Entry 3AWR (X-ray diffraction, 2.00 A resolution); this record covers chains A and C.

Chain A:
Molecule: Mitochondrial import receptor subunit TOM20 homolog
Organism: Rattus norvegicus
Notes: fragment: cytosolic domain
UniProt: Q62760 (TOM20_RAT); residues 59-126 here = UniProt positions 59-126
Sequence (73 residues; row label = number of the first residue in the row):
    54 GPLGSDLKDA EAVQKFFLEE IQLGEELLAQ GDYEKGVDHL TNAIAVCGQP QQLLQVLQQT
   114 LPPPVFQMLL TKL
Differences from the reference sequence: expression tag (54-58)
Swiss-Prot annotation at these positions:
  - cross-link (Glycyl lysine isopeptide (Lys-Gly)): Lys61 (interchain with G-Cter in ubiquitin), Lys68 (interchain with G-Cter in ubiquitin)

Chain C:
Molecule: Aldehyde dehydrogenase, mitochondrial
Notes: fragment: c-terminal half of the presequence
UniProt: P11884 (ALDH2_RAT); numbering as in UniProt (aligned over 12-20)
Sequence (13 residues; each row starts with the number of its first residue):
    12 GPRLSRLLSS AGC
Unresolved in the structure: 24
Differences from the reference sequence: expression tag (21-24)
Swiss-Prot annotation at these positions:
  - motif: Gly12 to Ser20 (SIFI-degron)

How chain A and chain C interact:
Contacting residue pairs (15):
  Leu71(A) - Ser20(C)
  Ile74(A) - Ser16(C)
  Ile74(A) - Leu19(C)  hydrophobic
  Gln75(A) - Ser16(C)
  Glu78(A) - Leu15(C)
  Glu78(A) - Leu19(C)
  Glu79(A) - Pro13(C)
  Ala82(A) - Gly12(C)
  Cys100(A) - Gly23(C)
  Gln105(A) - Ala22(C)
  Leu106(A) - Leu19(C)  hydrophobic
  Leu106(A) - Ala22(C)
  Val109(A) - Leu18(C)  hydrophobic
  Val109(A) - Leu19(C)  hydrophobic
  Leu110(A) - Leu19(C)  hydrophobic
Interface residues without a listed pair, chain A (15 interface residues in all): Phe70, Leu93, Gln102, Thr113

Overview:
The interface between chain A and chain C involves 15 residues on one side and 9 on the other.
Chain A is Mitochondrial import receptor subunit TOM20 homolog (Rattus norvegicus) and chain C is Aldehyde
dehydrogenase, mitochondrial; the structure, Crystal structure of Rat TOM20-ALDH presequence complex: The
intermolecular disulfide bond was cleaved in the crystal ..., was determined by X-ray diffraction, deposited
together with 3AX2, 3AX3 and 3AX5.
